PDB entry 8QZ8 | electron microscopy, 3.13 A resolution | chains A and B of the 5 polymer chains in the assembly

[Chain A]
Protein: Polymerase acidic protein (PA-like)
Source organism: Tilapia lake virus
UniProt: A0A142I7Z3 (A0A142I7Z3_9VIRU); numbering as in UniProt (aligned over 1-419)
Amino-acid sequence (419 residues; each row starts with the number of its first residue):
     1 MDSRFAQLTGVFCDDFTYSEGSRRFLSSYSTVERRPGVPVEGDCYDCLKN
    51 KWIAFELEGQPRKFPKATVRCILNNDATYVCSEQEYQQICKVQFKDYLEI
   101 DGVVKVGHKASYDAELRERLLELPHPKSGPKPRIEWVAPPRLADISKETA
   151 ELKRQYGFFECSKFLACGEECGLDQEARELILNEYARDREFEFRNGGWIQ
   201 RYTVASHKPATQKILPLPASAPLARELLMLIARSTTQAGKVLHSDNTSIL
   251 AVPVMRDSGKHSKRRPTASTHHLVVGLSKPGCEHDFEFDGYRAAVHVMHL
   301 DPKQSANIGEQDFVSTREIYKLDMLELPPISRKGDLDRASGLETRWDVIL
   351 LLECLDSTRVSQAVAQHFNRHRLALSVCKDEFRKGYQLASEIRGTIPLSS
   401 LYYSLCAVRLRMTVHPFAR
Unresolved in the structure: 418-419
Metal / ion sites: Zn2+: Cys161, Cys282, His284, His296

[Chain B]
Protein: Putative PB1
Source organism: Tilapia lake virus
UniProt: A0A1Y9SHW4 (A0A1Y9SHW4_9VIRU); numbering as in UniProt (aligned over 1-519)
Amino-acid sequence (519 residues; each row starts with the number of its first residue):
     1 MWAFQEGVCKGNLLSGPTSMKAPDSAARESIDRASEIMTGKSYNAVHTGD
    51 LSKLPNQGESPLRIVDSDLYSERSCCWVIEKEGRVVCKSTTLTRGMTSLL
   101 NTTKCSSPSELICKVLTVESLSEKIGDTSVEELLSHGRYFKCALRDQERG
   151 KPKSRAIFLSHPFFRLLSSVVETHARSVLSKVSAVYTATASAEQRAMMAA
   201 QVVESRKHVLNGDCTKYNEAIDADTLLKVWDAIGMGSIGVMLAYMVRRKC
   251 VLIKDTLVECPGGMLMGMFNATATLALQGTTDRFLSFSDDFITSFNSPAE
   301 LREIEDLLFASCHNLSLKKSYISVASLEINSCTLTRDGDLATGLGCTAGV
   351 PFRGPLVTLKQTAAMLSGAVDSGVMPFHSAERLFQIKQQECAYRYNNPTY
   401 TTRNEDFLPTCLGGKTVISFQSLLTWDCHPFWYQVHPDGPDTIDQKVLSV
   451 LASKTRRRRTRLEALSDLDPLVPHRLLVSESDVSKIRAARQAHLKSLGLE
   501 QPTNFNYAIYKAVQPTAGC
Unresolved in the structure: 457-458, 515-519
Metal / ion sites: Mg2+: Asp213, Asp290
Small-molecule neighbours: phosphomethylphosphonic acid guanylate ester (G2P): Arg145, Glu148, Lys151, Arg155, Ile157, Cys214, Thr215, Lys216, Tyr217, Asn218, Met266, Gly267, Asn270, Asp289, Lys319
From the paper describing this entry:
  - specificity-determining residues: Asn270 (proposed by the authors, not directly observed)

[Interface between chain A and chain B]
Pairs across the interface (206; chain A residue first):
  Thr31(A) - Leu477(B)
  Thr31(A) - Val478(B)
  Thr31(A) - Asp482(B)
  Thr31(A) - Ile486(B)
  Val32(A) - Asp482(B)
  Arg34(A) - Leu471(B)
  Arg34(A) - Val472(B)
  Arg34(A) - Pro473(B)
  Arg34(A) - Leu476(B)
  Pro36(A) - Asp469(B)
  Gly37(A) - Asp469(B)  hydrogen bond (backbone-side chain)
  Val104(A) - Pro61(B)
  Val104(A) - Leu62(B)  hydrogen bond (backbone-backbone)
  Val104(A) - Leu116(B)  hydrophobic
  Lys105(A) - Gly58(B)
  Lys105(A) - Glu59(B)
  Lys105(A) - Ser60(B)
  Lys105(A) - Leu62(B)
  Val106(A) - Gln57(B)
  Val106(A) - Gly58(B)
  Val106(A) - Ser60(B)  hydrogen bond (backbone-backbone)
  Val106(A) - Leu62(B)
  Val106(A) - Val170(B)  hydrophobic
  Val106(A) - His174(B)
  Val106(A) - Gly234(B)
  Val106(A) - Met235(B)
  Val106(A) - Ile238(B)
  Gly107(A) - Gly58(B)  hydrogen bond (backbone-backbone)
  Gly107(A) - Gly234(B)
  Gly107(A) - Met235(B)
  His108(A) - Leu116(B)
  His108(A) - Thr117(B)
  His108(A) - Ser237(B)  hydrogen bond (backbone-backbone)
  Lys109(A) - Ser237(B)
  Ala110(A) - Leu116(B)
  Ala110(A) - Ser237(B)  hydrogen bond (backbone-side chain)
  Ser111(A) - Val118(B)  hydrogen bond (side chain-backbone)
  Ser111(A) - Glu119(B)  hydrogen bond (side chain-backbone)
  Ser111(A) - Ser120(B)
  Tyr112(A) - Val115(B)  hydrogen bond (side chain-backbone)
  Tyr112(A) - Leu116(B)
  Tyr112(A) - Val118(B)  hydrophobic
  Tyr112(A) - Leu121(B)  hydrophobic
  Tyr112(A) - Met241(B)  hydrogen bond
  Asp113(A) - Gly236(B)
  Asp113(A) - Ser237(B)  hydrogen bond (side chain-backbone)
  Asp113(A) - Val240(B)
  Glu115(A) - Leu121(B)
  Leu116(A) - Leu134(B)  hydrophobic
  Leu116(A) - Val240(B)  hydrophobic
  Leu116(A) - Met241(B)  hydrophobic
  Arg117(A) - Asp231(B)  salt bridge
  Arg117(A) - Val240(B)
  Arg119(A) - Leu121(B)
  Arg119(A) - Glu131(B)  salt bridge
  Arg119(A) - Tyr244(B)
  Leu120(A) - Leu227(B)  hydrophobic
  Leu120(A) - Ala243(B)
  Leu120(A) - Tyr244(B)  hydrophobic
  Leu120(A) - Arg247(B)
  Leu123(A) - Tyr244(B)  hydrophobic
  Leu123(A) - Arg247(B)
  Leu123(A) - Arg248(B)
  Pro124(A) - Arg247(B)  hydrogen bond (backbone-side chain)
  His125(A) - Asp224(B)  salt bridge
  His125(A) - Arg247(B)
  Pro126(A) - Met38(B)
  Pro126(A) - Ala45(B)  hydrophobic
  Pro126(A) - Val46(B)
  Pro126(A) - Asp222(B)
  Pro126(A) - Asp224(B)
  Pro126(A) - Arg247(B)
  Lys127(A) - Met38(B)  hydrogen bond (backbone-backbone)
  Lys127(A) - Thr39(B)
  Lys127(A) - Gly40(B)
  Lys127(A) - Val46(B)
  Ser128(A) - Asn44(B)
  Gly129(A) - Gly40(B)
  Pro130(A) - Lys41(B)
  Pro130(A) - Ser42(B)
  Pro130(A) - Phe309(B)
  Lys131(A) - Phe309(B)
  Pro132(A) - Phe309(B)
  Ile134(A) - Arg302(B)  hydrogen bond (backbone-side chain)
  Ile134(A) - Leu315(B)  hydrophobic
  Ile134(A) - Leu317(B)  hydrophobic
  Trp136(A) - Leu210(B)  hydrophobic
  Trp136(A) - Leu301(B)
  Trp136(A) - Glu305(B)  hydrogen bond
  Trp136(A) - Leu315(B)  hydrophobic
  Trp136(A) - Ile322(B)  hydrophobic
  Arg225(A) - Glu390(B)  salt bridge
  Arg225(A) - Tyr393(B)
  Met229(A) - Arg394(B)
  Ala232(A) - Arg394(B)
  Ser269(A) - Met20(B)
  Asp301(A) - Met20(B)
  Pro302(A) - Met20(B)
  Lys303(A) - Thr18(B)
  Lys303(A) - Ser19(B)  hydrogen bond (side chain-backbone)
  Lys303(A) - Met20(B)
  Lys303(A) - Asp146(B)  salt bridge
  Gln304(A) - Thr18(B)
  Asn307(A) - Ser15(B)
  Asn307(A) - Gly16(B)  hydrogen bond (side chain-backbone)
  Asn307(A) - Thr18(B)
  Gly309(A) - Arg394(B)  hydrogen bond (backbone-side chain)
  Glu310(A) - Pro351(B)
  Glu310(A) - Phe352(B)  hydrogen bond (backbone-backbone)
  Glu310(A) - Arg353(B)  salt bridge
  Gln311(A) - Leu14(B)
  Gln311(A) - Ser15(B)  hydrogen bond
  Asp312(A) - Phe352(B)
  Asp312(A) - Lys387(B)  salt bridge
  Val314(A) - Glu390(B)
  Ser315(A) - Lys387(B)
  Ser315(A) - Glu390(B)
  Thr316(A) - Leu13(B)
  Arg317(A) - Met1(B)
  Glu318(A) - Arg382(B)  salt bridge
  Glu318(A) - Leu383(B)
  Glu318(A) - Ile386(B)
  Ile319(A) - Leu13(B)  hydrophobic
  Ile319(A) - Leu344(B)  hydrophobic
  Ile319(A) - Leu383(B)  hydrophobic
  Tyr320(A) - Met1(B)  hydrophobic
  Tyr320(A) - Trp2(B)
  Tyr320(A) - Gln5(B)  hydrogen bond (backbone-side chain)
  Tyr320(A) - Leu13(B)  hydrophobic
  Leu322(A) - Met375(B)  hydrophobic
  Leu322(A) - Ser379(B)
  Leu322(A) - Leu383(B)  hydrophobic
  Asp323(A) - Gln5(B)
  Asp323(A) - Glu6(B)  hydrogen bond (backbone-backbone)
  Asp323(A) - Gly7(B)  hydrogen bond (side chain-backbone)
  Met324(A) - Met1(B)  hydrophobic
  Met324(A) - Phe4(B)
  Met324(A) - Gln5(B)
  Leu325(A) - Phe4(B)  hydrogen bond (backbone-backbone)
  Leu327(A) - Phe4(B)  hydrophobic
  Pro328(A) - Phe4(B)
  Trp346(A) - Phe4(B)  hydrophobic
  Asp347(A) - Met1(B)
  Leu350(A) - Met1(B)  hydrophobic
  Glu353(A) - Trp2(B)  hydrogen bond
  Glu353(A) - Leu14(B)
  Cys354(A) - Leu14(B)  hydrophobic
  Ser357(A) - Pro17(B)
  Ser357(A) - Thr18(B)
  Thr358(A) - Pro17(B)
  Thr358(A) - Pro152(B)
  Arg359(A) - Ser15(B)  hydrogen bond (side chain-backbone)
  Arg359(A) - Gly16(B)
  Val360(A) - Pro152(B)  hydrophobic
  Ser361(A) - Trp2(B)
  Gln362(A) - Gly11(B)
  Gln362(A) - Leu14(B)  hydrogen bond (side chain-backbone)
  Gln362(A) - Ser15(B)  hydrogen bond (side chain-backbone)
  Gln362(A) - Pro17(B)
  Gln362(A) - Arg149(B)
  Gln362(A) - Gly150(B)
  Ala363(A) - Gly150(B)
  Val364(A) - Trp2(B)  hydrophobic
  Ala365(A) - Trp2(B)  hydrophobic
  Gln366(A) - Lys10(B)
  Gln366(A) - Arg149(B)  hydrogen bond (side chain-backbone)
  Gln366(A) - Gly150(B)
  His367(A) - Lys318(B)
  Phe368(A) - Ala3(B)
  Asn369(A) - Val8(B)
  Asn369(A) - Cys9(B)
  Arg370(A) - Lys319(B)
  Arg370(A) - Tyr321(B)
  Arg372(A) - Trp2(B)
  Arg372(A) - Gln5(B)  hydrogen bond (side chain-backbone)
  Arg372(A) - Gly7(B)  hydrogen bond (side chain-backbone)
  Leu373(A) - Val8(B)  hydrophobic
  Leu373(A) - Tyr321(B)
  Leu373(A) - Ser323(B)
  Leu373(A) - Ser326(B)
  Leu373(A) - Thr333(B)
  Ala374(A) - Tyr321(B)  hydrophobic
  Ala374(A) - Ile322(B)
  Leu375(A) - Ile322(B)  hydrogen bond (backbone-backbone)
  Leu375(A) - Val324(B)  hydrophobic
  Ser376(A) - Tyr321(B)
  Ser376(A) - Ile322(B)  hydrogen bond (backbone-backbone)
  Val377(A) - Tyr321(B)  hydrophobic
  Cys378(A) - Leu317(B)  hydrophobic
  Glu381(A) - Leu317(B)
  Glu381(A) - Lys318(B)
  Phe382(A) - Lys318(B)
  Lys384(A) - Lys318(B)
  Gly385(A) - Lys318(B)
  Glu391(A) - Lys153(B)  salt bridge
  Ile392(A) - Pro152(B)  hydrophobic
  Ser404(A) - Trp2(B)
  Ala407(A) - Ala3(B)
  Ala407(A) - Phe4(B)
  Val408(A) - Trp2(B)  hydrophobic
  Leu410(A) - Phe4(B)
  Arg411(A) - Ala3(B)  hydrogen bond (side chain-backbone)
  Arg411(A) - Phe4(B)
  Arg411(A) - Gln5(B)  hydrogen bond (side chain-backbone)
  Val414(A) - Phe4(B)  hydrophobic
  His415(A) - Phe4(B)
Also at the interface, not in a pair above, chain A (106 interface residues in all): Met1, Ser3, Ser28, Tyr29, Arg35, Val38, Pro39, Val103, Glu326
Also at the interface, not in a pair above, chain B (111 interface residues in all): Tyr43, Cys113, Val130, Asp306, Ser320, Gly343, Val350, Met365, Arg475, Lys485

[In short]
Chain A and chain B form an interface of 106 and 111 residues respectively, with 35 hydrogen bonds and 9 salt
bridges. Polar pairs include Arg117(A)-Asp231(B), Arg119(A)-Glu131(B) and His125(A)-Asp224(B). Bound to chain
B: phosphomethylphosphonic acid guanylate ester. Cys161(A), Cys282(A), His284(A) and His296(A) form the Zn2+
site. From the paper: the specificity determinant Asn270(B).
Chain A is Polymerase acidic protein (PA-like) and chain B is Putative PB1, both from Tilapia lake virus; the
structure, Tilapia Lake Virus polymerase in vRNA pre-termination state (transcriptase conformation), was
determined by electron microscopy (same publication as 8PSN, 8PSO, 8PSQ, 8PSS, 8PSU, 8PSX and 6 further
entries).
